PDB entry 5GXQ | X-ray diffraction, 2.85 A resolution | chains C and I of the 10 polymer chains in the assembly

== Chain C ==
Protein: Histone H2A type 1-B/E
Source organism: Homo sapiens
UniProtKB: P04908 (H2A1B_HUMAN); residues 0-129 here correspond to UniProt positions 1-130 (UniProt number = residue number + 1)
Chain sequence (133 residues; numbered -3 to 129; the number before each row is that of its first residue; numbers below 1 keep their minus sign (Gly-3 is residue -3)):
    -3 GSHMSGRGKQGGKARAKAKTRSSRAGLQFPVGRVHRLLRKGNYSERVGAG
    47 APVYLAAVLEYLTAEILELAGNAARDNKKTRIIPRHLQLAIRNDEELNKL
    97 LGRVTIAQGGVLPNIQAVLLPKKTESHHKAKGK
Unresolved in the structure: -3 to 10, 119-129
Differences from the reference sequence: expression tag (-3 to -1)
Swiss-Prot annotation at these positions:
  - modified residue: Ser1 (N-acetylserine), Arg3 (Citrulline), Lys5 (N6-(2-hydroxyisobutyryl)lysine), Lys9 (N6-(2-hydroxyisobutyryl)lysine), Lys13 (N6-(beta-hydroxybutyryl)lysine), Lys36 (N6-(2-hydroxyisobutyryl)lysine), Lys74 (N6-(2-hydroxyisobutyryl)lysine), Lys75 (N6-(2-hydroxyisobutyryl)lysine), Lys95 (N6-(2-hydroxyisobutyryl)lysine), Gln104 (N5-methylglutamine), Lys118 (N6-(2-hydroxyisobutyryl)lysine), Lys119 (N6-crotonyllysine), Thr120 (Phosphothreonine), Lys125 (N6-crotonyllysine)
  - cross-link (Glycyl lysine isopeptide (Lys-Gly)): Lys13 (interchain with G-Cter in ubiquitin), Lys15 (interchain with G-Cter in ubiquitin), Lys119 (interchain with G-Cter in ubiquitin)

== Chain I ==
Molecule: 146-nt DNA strand
Source organism: Homo sapiens
Sequence (146 nucleotides; row label = number of the first residue in the row):
     1 ATCAATATCCACCTGCAGATTCTACCAAAAGTGTATTTGGAAACTGCTCC
    51 ATCAAAAGGCATGTTCAGCTGAATTCAGCTGAACATGCCTTTTGATGGAG
   101 CAGTTTCCAAATACACTTTTGGTAGAATCTGCAGGTGGATATTGAT

== Interface between chain C and chain I ==
Residue-residue contacts (15; chain C residue first):
  Arg11(C) - DG31(I)  phosphate contact
  Arg11(C) - DT32(I)  phosphate contact
  Ala12(C) - DT32(I)  hydrogen bond to the phosphate
  Ala14(C) - DA30(I)  phosphate contact
  Ala14(C) - DG31(I)  phosphate contact
  Lys15(C) - DA30(I)  phosphate contact
  Lys15(C) - DG31(I)  hydrogen bond to the phosphate
  Thr16(C) - DA30(I)  phosphate contact
  Arg17(C) - DA30(I)  salt bridge to the phosphate
  Arg20(C) - DG31(I)  salt bridge to the phosphate
  Gly28(C) - DA29(I)  sugar contact
  Gly28(C) - DA30(I)  phosphate contact
  Arg29(C) - DA29(I)  sugar contact
  Arg32(C) - DA29(I)  salt bridge to the phosphate
  Arg42(C) - DT38(I)  sugar contact
Also at the interface, not in a pair above, chain C (14 interface residues in all): Lys13, Lys74, Arg77
Also at the interface, not in a pair above, chain I (9 interface residues in all): DA11, DA19, DA28, DT36

== Overview ==
Chain C and chain I form an interface of 14 and 9 residues respectively; the contacts include 2 hydrogen bonds
and 3 salt bridges. Among the polar pairs are Ala12(C)-DT32(I), Lys15(C)-DG31(I) and Arg17(C)-DA30(I).
Chain C is Histone H2A type 1-B/E and chain I is a 146-nt DNA strand, both from Homo sapiens; the structure,
The crystal structure of the nucleosome containing H3.6, was determined by X-ray diffraction, deposited
together with 5X7X.
